4I5Y - chains A and B; structure by X-ray diffraction, 1.80 A resolution.

== Chain A ==
Molecule: Insulin
Organism: Bos taurus
UniProtKB: P01317 (INS_BOVIN); residues 1-21 here correspond to UniProt positions 85-105 (UniProt number = residue number + 84)
Amino-acid sequence (21 residues; each row starts with the number of its first residue):
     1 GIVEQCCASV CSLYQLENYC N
Disulfides: Cys-6/Cys-11

== Chain B ==
Molecule: Insulin
Organism: Bos taurus
UniProtKB: P01317 (INS_BOVIN); residues 1-30 here correspond to UniProt positions 25-54 (UniProt number = residue number + 24)
Amino-acid sequence (30 residues; each row starts with the number of its first residue):
     1 FVNQHLCGSH LVEALYLVCG ERGFFYTPKA

== Interface between chain A and chain B ==
Cross-chain cystine bridges: Cys-7(A)/Cys-7(B), Cys-20(A)/Cys-19(B)
Residue-residue contacts (41; chain A residue first):
  Gly-1(A) / Ala-30(B)
  Ile-2(A) / Leu-11(B)  hydrophobic
  Ile-2(A) / Leu-15(B)  hydrophobic
  Ile-2(A) / Thr-27(B)
  Val-3(A) / Pro-28(B)  hydrophobic
  Cys-6(A) / Gln-4(B)
  Cys-6(A) / His-5(B)
  Cys-6(A) / Leu-6(B)  hydrogen bond (backbone-backbone)
  Cys-6(A) / Leu-11(B)  hydrophobic
  Cys-7(A) / His-5(B)
  Cys-7(A) / Leu-6(B)
  Cys-7(A) / Cys-7(B)  disulfide
  Ala-8(A) / His-5(B)
  Ser-9(A) / His-5(B)
  Val-10(A) / Asn-3(B)
  Val-10(A) / Gln-4(B)
  Val-10(A) / His-5(B)
  Cys-11(A) / Val-2(B)
  Cys-11(A) / Asn-3(B)
  Cys-11(A) / Gln-4(B)  hydrogen bond (backbone-backbone)
  Cys-11(A) / Leu-6(B)  hydrophobic
  Ser-12(A) / Val-2(B)
  Ser-12(A) / Asn-3(B)
  Leu-13(A) / Val-2(B)
  Leu-13(A) / Val-18(B)  hydrophobic
  Leu-16(A) / Val-2(B)  hydrophobic
  Leu-16(A) / Leu-11(B)  hydrophobic
  Leu-16(A) / Leu-15(B)  hydrophobic
  Glu-17(A) / Val-18(B)
  Glu-17(A) / Arg-22(B)  salt bridge
  Asn-18(A) / Phe-25(B)
  Tyr-19(A) / Leu-15(B)  hydrophobic
  Tyr-19(A) / Phe-24(B)
  Tyr-19(A) / Phe-25(B)  hydrogen bond (backbone-backbone)
  Cys-20(A) / Cys-19(B)  disulfide
  Cys-20(A) / Arg-22(B)
  Cys-20(A) / Gly-23(B)
  Asn-21(A) / Arg-22(B)
  Asn-21(A) / Gly-23(B)  hydrogen bond (backbone-backbone)
  Asn-21(A) / Phe-24(B)  hydrogen bond (side chain-backbone)
  Asn-21(A) / Phe-25(B)
Interface residues without a listed pair, chain B (19 interface residues in all): Ala-14, Tyr-26

== Summary ==
The interface between chain A and chain B involves 17 residues on one side and 19 on the other, with 2
disulfide bonds, 5 hydrogen bonds and 1 salt bridge. Polar pairs include Glu-17(A)/Arg-22(B),
Asn-21(A)/Phe-24(B) and Cys-6(A)/Leu-6(B).
Chain A is Insulin and chain B is Insulin, both from Bos taurus; the structure, Insulin protein
crystallization via langmuir-blodgett, was determined by X-ray diffraction.
